PDB entry 2J8S | X-ray diffraction, 2.54 A resolution | chains A and D of the 5 polymer chains in the assembly

== Chain A ==
Name: Acriflavine resistance protein B
Source organism: Escherichia coli
UniProt: P31224 (ACRB_ECOLI); residues 1-1049 here = UniProt positions 1-1049
Amino-acid sequence (1055 residues; row label = number of the first residue in the row):
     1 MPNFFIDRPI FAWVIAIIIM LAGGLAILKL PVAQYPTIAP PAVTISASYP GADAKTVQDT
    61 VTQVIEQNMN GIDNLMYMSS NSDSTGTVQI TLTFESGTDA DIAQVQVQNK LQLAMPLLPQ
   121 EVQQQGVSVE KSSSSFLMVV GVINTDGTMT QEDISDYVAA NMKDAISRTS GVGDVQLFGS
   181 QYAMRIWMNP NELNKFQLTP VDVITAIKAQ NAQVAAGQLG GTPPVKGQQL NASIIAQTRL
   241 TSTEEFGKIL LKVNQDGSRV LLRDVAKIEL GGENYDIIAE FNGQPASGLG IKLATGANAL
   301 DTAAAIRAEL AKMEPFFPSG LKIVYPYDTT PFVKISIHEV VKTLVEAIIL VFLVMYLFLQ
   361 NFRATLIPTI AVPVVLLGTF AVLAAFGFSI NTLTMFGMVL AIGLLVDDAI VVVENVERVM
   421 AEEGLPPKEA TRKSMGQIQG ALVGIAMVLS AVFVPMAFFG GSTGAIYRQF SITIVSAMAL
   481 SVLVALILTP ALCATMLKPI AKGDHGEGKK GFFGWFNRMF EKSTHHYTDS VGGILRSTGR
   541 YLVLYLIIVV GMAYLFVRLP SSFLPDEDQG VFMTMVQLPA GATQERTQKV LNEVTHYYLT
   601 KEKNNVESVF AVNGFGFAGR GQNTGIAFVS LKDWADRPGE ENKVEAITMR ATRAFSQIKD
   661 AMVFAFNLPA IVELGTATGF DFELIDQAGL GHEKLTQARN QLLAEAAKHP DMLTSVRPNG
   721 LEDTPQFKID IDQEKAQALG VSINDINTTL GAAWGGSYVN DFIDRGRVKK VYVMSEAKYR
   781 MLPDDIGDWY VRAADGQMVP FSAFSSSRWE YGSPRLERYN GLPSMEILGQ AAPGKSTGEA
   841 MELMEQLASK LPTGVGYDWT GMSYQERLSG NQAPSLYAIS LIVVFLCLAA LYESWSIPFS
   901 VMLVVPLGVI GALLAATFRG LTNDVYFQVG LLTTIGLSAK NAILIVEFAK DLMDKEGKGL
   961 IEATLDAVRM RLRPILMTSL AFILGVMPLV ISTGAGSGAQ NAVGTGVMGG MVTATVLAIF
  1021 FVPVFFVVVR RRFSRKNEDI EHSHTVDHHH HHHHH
Not modelled in the structure: 1045-1055
Small-molecule neighbours: dodecyl-alpha-D-maltoside (LMU): Ile335, His338, Glu339, Val341, Lys342, Leu344, Val345, Ile348, Val372, Leu376, Asp633, Trp634, Ala635
Curated features (UniProtKB/Swiss-Prot):
  - mutagenesis: His526 (H526Y: Partially restores chloramphenicol resistance to an AcrZ G30R mutant)
Reported in the primary citation:
  - contacts within the chain: Asp407-Lys940 (salt bridge), Asp408-Lys940 (salt bridge)

== Chain D ==
Name: Darpin
Source organism: Synthetic construct
Notes: antibody fragment or engineered binder
Amino-acid sequence (169 residues; row label = number of the first residue in the row):
     1 MRGSHHHHHH GSDLGKKLLE AARAGRDDEV RILMANGADV NAADVVGWTP LHLAAYWGHL
    61 EIVEVLLKNG ADVNAYDTLG STPLHLAAHF GHLEIVEVLL KNGADVNAKD DNGITPLHLA
   121 ANRGHLEIVE VLLKYGADVN AQDKFGKTAF DISINNGNED LAEILQKLN
Not modelled in the structure: 1-10, 167-169

== Interface between chain A and chain D ==
Residue-residue contacts (11; chain A residue first):
  Leu230(A) - Val45(D)  hydrophobic
  Glu244(A) - Asn156(D)
  Lys248(A) - Asn155(D)
  Lys248(A) - Asn156(D)  hydrogen bond
  Arg259(A) - Lys147(D)
  Arg259(A) - Asn155(D)
  Leu261(A) - Asn155(D)
  Arg263(A) - Ile154(D)
  Arg263(A) - Asn155(D)  hydrogen bond (side chain-backbone)
  Arg263(A) - Asn156(D)  hydrogen bond (side chain-backbone)
  Arg263(A) - Gly157(D)
Other interface residues (no listed pair), chain A (7 interface residues in all): Gln229
Other interface residues (no listed pair), chain D (8 interface residues in all): Val46, Asn122
The authors on this interface:
  - interface residues, chain A: Leu230(A), Lys248(A), Arg263(A)

== Summary ==
7 residues of chain A and 8 residues of chain D are in contact; the contacts include 3 hydrogen bonds. Polar
contacts include Lys248(A)-Asn156(D), Arg263(A)-Asn155(D) and Arg263(A)-Asn156(D). Chain A binds
dodecyl-alpha-D-maltoside. UniProt lists one mutagenesis site on chain A. From the paper: interface residues
Leu230(A), Lys248(A) and Arg263(A); contacts within the chain involving Lys940(A), Asp407(A) and Asp408(A).
Chain A is Acriflavine resistance protein B (Escherichia coli) and chain D is Darpin (Synthetic construct);
the structure, Drug Export Pathway of Multidrug Exporter AcrB Revealed by DARPin Inhibitors, was determined by
X-ray diffraction.
